PDB entry 1RVA | X-ray diffraction, 2.00 A resolution | chains D and B of the 4 polymer chains in the assembly

== Chain D ==
Molecule: 11-nt DNA strand
Sequence (11 nucleotides; row label = number of the first residue in the row):
     1 AAAGATATCT T

== Chain B ==
Molecule: Protein (eco rv (e.c.3.1.21.4))
Organism: Escherichia coli
UniProt: P04390 (T2E5_ECOLI); residues 2-245 here correspond to UniProt positions 1-244 (UniProt number = residue number - 1)
Chain sequence (244 residues; numbered 2 to 245; the number before each row is that of its first residue):
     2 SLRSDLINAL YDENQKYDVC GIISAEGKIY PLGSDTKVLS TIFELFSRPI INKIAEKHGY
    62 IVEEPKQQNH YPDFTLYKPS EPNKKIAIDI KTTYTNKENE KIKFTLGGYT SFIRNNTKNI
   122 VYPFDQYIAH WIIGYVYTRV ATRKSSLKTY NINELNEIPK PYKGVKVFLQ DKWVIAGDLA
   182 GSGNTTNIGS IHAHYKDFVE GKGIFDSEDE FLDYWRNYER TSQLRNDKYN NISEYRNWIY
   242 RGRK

== Interface between chain D and chain B ==
Pairs across the interface - 30 pairs, chain D then chain B:
  DG4(D) - Asn70(B)  base contact
  DA5(D) - Asn70(B)  base contact
  DA5(D) - Thr111(B)  hydrogen bond to the phosphate
  DA5(D) - Ser112(B)  phosphate contact
  DA5(D) - Lys119(B)  salt bridge to the phosphate
  DA5(D) - Asn120(B)  sugar contact
  DT6(D) - Asn70(B)  sugar contact
  DT6(D) - Gly109(B)  phosphate contact
  DT6(D) - Ser112(B)  hydrogen bond to the phosphate
  DT6(D) - Phe113(B)  phosphate contact
  DT6(D) - Thr186(B)  base contact
  DA7(D) - Asp90(B)  phosphate contact
  DA7(D) - Lys92(B)  salt bridge to the phosphate
  DA7(D) - Gly108(B)  phosphate contact
  DA7(D) - Thr186(B)  base contact
  DT8(D) - Thr37(B)  phosphate contact
  DT8(D) - Ser41(B)  phosphate contact
  DT8(D) - Lys92(B)  salt bridge to the phosphate
  DT8(D) - Thr93(B)  hydrogen bond to the phosphate
  DT8(D) - Thr106(B)  phosphate contact
  DT8(D) - Ser183(B)  base contact
  DT8(D) - Thr186(B)  hydrogen bond to the base
  DT8(D) - Asn188(B)  base contact
  DC9(D) - Thr37(B)  hydrogen bond to the phosphate
  DC9(D) - Thr94(B)  hydrogen bond to the phosphate
  DC9(D) - Tyr95(B)  phosphate contact
  DC9(D) - Gly182(B)  hydrogen bond to the base
  DC9(D) - Ser183(B)  base contact
  DT10(D) - Tyr95(B)  hydrogen bond to the phosphate
  DT10(D) - Arg140(B)  salt bridge to the phosphate
Other interface residues (no listed pair), chain B (24 interface residues in all): His71, Tyr72, Ile91

== Summary ==
Chain D and chain B form an interface of 7 and 24 residues respectively; the contacts include 8 hydrogen bonds
and 4 salt bridges. Polar contacts include DT8(D)-Thr186(B), DC9(D)-Gly182(B) and DA5(D)-Thr111(B).
Here chain D is an 11-nt DNA strand and chain B is Protein (eco rv (e.c.3.1.21.4)) (Escherichia coli). Entry
1RVA (MG2+ binding to the active site of eco rv endonuclease: A crystallographic study of complexes with ...)
was determined by X-ray diffraction, deposited together with 1RVB and 1RVC.
